Entry 6V9N (X-ray diffraction, 1.65 A resolution); this record covers chains A and B of the 3 polymer chains in the assembly.

Chain A:
Name: GTPase HRas
Source organism: Homo sapiens
Notes: engineered mutation(s): Y64A
UniProtKB: P01112 (RASH_HUMAN); residues 1-166 here = UniProt positions 1-166
Chain sequence (167 residues; numbered 0 to 166; the number before each row is that of its first residue; numbering starts at 0):
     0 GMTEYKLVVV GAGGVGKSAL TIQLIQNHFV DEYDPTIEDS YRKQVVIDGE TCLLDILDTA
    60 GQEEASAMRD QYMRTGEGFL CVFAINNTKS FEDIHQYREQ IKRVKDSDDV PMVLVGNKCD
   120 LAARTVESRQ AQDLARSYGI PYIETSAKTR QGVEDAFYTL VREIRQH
Not modelled in the structure: 0
Construct notes: expression tag (0); conflict Ala-64 (Tyr in P01112)
Modified / non-standard residues: Cys-51 (S-hydroxycysteine; CSO)
Bound ions: Mg2+: Ser-17, Thr-35 (together with GMP-PNP)
Small-molecule neighbours: GMP-PNP (GNP; phosphoaminophosphonic acid-guanylate ester): Ala-11, Gly-12, Gly-13, Val-14, Gly-15, Lys-16, Ser-17, Ala-18, Phe-28, Val-29, Asp-30, Glu-31, Tyr-32, Asp-33, Pro-34, Thr-35, Thr-58, Ala-59, Gly-60, Gln-61, Asn-116, Lys-117, Asp-119, Leu-120, Ser-145, Ala-146, Lys-147
UniProt features mapped onto this chain:
  - region: His-166 (Hypervariable region)
  - motif: Tyr-32 to Tyr-40 (Effector region)
  - binding site (GTP): Gly-13 to Ala-18, Val-29 to Thr-35, Ala-59, Gly-60, Asn-116 to Asp-119, Ser-145 to Lys-147
  - modified residue: Met-1 (N-acetylmethionine), Thr-2 (N-acetylthreonine), Cys-118 (S-nitrosocysteine)
  - glycosylation: Thr-35 (Microbial infection: O-linked (Glc) threonine)
  - natural variant: Gly-12 (G12A: In CSTLO; G12C: In CSTLO; G12D: In CSTLO; G12E: In CSTLO; G12S: In CSTLO and CMEMS; G12V: In CSTLO, bladder carcinoma and CMEMS), Gly-13 (G13C: In CSTLO; G13D: In CSTLO; G13R: In SFM), Gln-22 (Q22K: In CMEMS), Glu-37 (E37EE: In CSTLO), Thr-58 (T58I: In CSTLO), Gln-61 (Q61K: In NMTC2; Q61L: In melanoma), Glu-63 (E63K: In CMEMS), Ser-89 (S89C: Found in a patient with severe fetal hydrops and pleural effusion; uncertain significance), Lys-117 (K117R: In CSTLO), Ala-146 (A146T: In CSTLO; A146V: In CSTLO)
  - mutagenesis: Ser-17 (S17N: Dominant negative. Prevents PLCE1 EGF-induced recruitment to plasma membrane. No effect on subcellular location of isoform 2), Asn-26 (N26G: Loss of interaction with PLCE1; when associated with V-12), Val-29 (V29A: No effect on interaction with PLCE1; when associated with V-12), Tyr-32 (Y32F: Loss of interaction and recruitment to plasma membrane of PLCE1; when associated with V-12), Pro-34 (P34G: No effect on interaction with PLCE1; when associated with V-12), Thr-35 (T35S: Loss of interaction with PLCE1; when associated with V-12), Glu-37 (E37G: No effect on interaction with PLCE1; when associated with V-12), Asp-38 (D38N: No effect on interaction with PLCE1; when associated with V-12), Ser-39 (S39C: No effect on interaction with PLCE1; when associated with V-12), Ala-59 (A59T: Loss of GTPase activity and creation of an autophosphorylation site), Gln-61 (Q61I: Moderately increased transformation of cultured cell lines; Q61R: Promotes interaction with SHOC2 and PP1C; Q61V: Strongly increased transformation of cultured cell lines), Ala-83 (A83T: GTP-binding activity reduced by factor of 30), 4 further mutagenesis entries in UniProt

Chain B:
Name: Son of sevenless homolog 1
Source organism: Homo sapiens
UniProtKB: Q07889 (SOS1_HUMAN); residues 566-1046 here = UniProt positions 566-1046
Chain sequence (482 residues; each row starts with the number of its first residue):
   565 GQMRLPSADV YRFAEPDSEE NIIFEENMQP KAGIPIIKAG TVIKLIERLT YHMYADPNFV
   625 RTFLTTYRSF CKPQELLSLI IERFEIPEPE PTEADRIAIE NGDQPLSAEL KRFRKEYIQP
   685 VQLRVLNVCR HWVEHHFYDF ERDAYLLQRM EEFIGTVRGK AMKKWVESIT KIIQRKKIAR
   745 DNGPGHNITF QSSPPTVEWH ISRPGHIETF DLLTLHPIEI ARQLTLLESD LYRAVQPSEL
   805 VGSVWTKEDK EINSPNLLKM IRHTTNLTLW FEKCIVETEN LEERVAVVSR IIEILQVFQE
   865 LNNFNGVLEV VSAMNSSPVY RLDHTFEQIP SRQKKILEEA HELSEDHYKK YLAKLRSINP
   925 PCVPFFGIYL TNILKTEEGN PEVLKRHGKE LINFSKRRKV AEITGEIQQY QNQPYCLRVE
   985 SDIKRFFENL NPMGNSMEKE FTDYLFNKSL EIEPRNPKPL PRFPKKYSYP LKSPGVRPSN
  1045 PR
Not modelled in the structure: 591-596, 744-750
Construct notes: expression tag (565)
Small-molecule neighbours: 4-phenoxybenzene-1-sulfonamide (QTD): Val-852, Met-878, Asn-879, Val-883, Tyr-884, Leu-886, Thr-889, Phe-890, Leu-901, Glu-902, His-905

Chain A / chain B interface:
Contacting residue pairs (63):
  Met-1(A) with Arg-920(B)
  Gln-22(A) with Thr-753(B)
  Ile-24(A) with Asn-976(B)
  Gln-25(A) with Ile-752(B); Asn-976(B)
  Asn-26(A) with Asn-751(B); Ile-752(B); Thr-753(B), hydrogen bond (backbone-backbone); Phe-754(B); Pro-978(B)
  His-27(A) with Asn-751(B), hydrogen bond (side chain-backbone)
  Glu-31(A) with Arg-739(B)
  Asp-33(A) with Arg-694(B), hydrogen bond (backbone-side chain); Ser-732(B); Ile-736(B); Arg-739(B), salt bridge
  Pro-34(A) with Arg-694(B); Lys-728(B); Trp-729(B), hydrogen bond (backbone-side chain); Ser-732(B)
  Thr-35(A) with Trp-729(B), hydrogen bond (backbone-side chain)
  Ile-36(A) with Leu-687(B); Leu-690(B); Asn-691(B); Trp-729(B)
  Glu-37(A) with Asn-691(B), hydrogen bond (backbone-side chain); His-695(B)
  Asp-38(A) with Arg-694(B), salt bridge; His-695(B), salt bridge
  Ser-39(A) with Pro-621(B); Asn-622(B), hydrogen bond
  Arg-41(A) with Gln-973(B)
  Lys-42(A) with Gln-973(B)
  Gln-43(A) with Leu-919(B), hydrogen bond (side chain-backbone); Arg-920(B); Ser-921(B); Ile-922(B), hydrogen bond (side chain-backbone); Pro-924(B); Gln-973(B), hydrogen bond (backbone-side chain); Tyr-974(B), hydrogen bond
  Val-44(A) with Asn-923(B)
  Val-45(A) with Ser-921(B); Ile-922(B); Asn-923(B), hydrogen bond (backbone-side chain)
  Thr-50(A) with Arg-920(B); Ser-921(B), hydrogen bond (side chain-backbone)
  Leu-56(A) with Pro-621(B), hydrophobic
  Gln-61(A) with Lys-728(B), hydrogen bond; Trp-729(B)
  Glu-63(A) with Ala-725(B); Lys-728(B), salt bridge; Trp-729(B)
  Ala-64(A) with Trp-729(B)
  Ala-66(A) with Lys-679(B)
  Met-67(A) with Pro-684(B), hydrophobic; Leu-687(B), hydrophobic; Arg-688(B)
  Gln-70(A) with Met-617(B); Ala-619(B), hydrogen bond (side chain-backbone); Arg-688(B)
  Thr-148(A) with Gln-755(B)
  Arg-149(A) with Thr-753(B); Gln-755(B)
Interface residues without a listed pair, chain A (33 interface residues in all): Phe-28, Thr-74, Lys-147, Gln-150
Interface residues without a listed pair, chain B (37 interface residues in all): Gly-597, Tyr-618, Glu-698, Gln-977

Overview:
Chain A and chain B form an interface of 33 and 37 residues respectively, with 15 hydrogen bonds and 4 salt
bridges. Among the polar pairs are Asp-33(A)/Arg-739(B), Asp-38(A)/Arg-694(B) and Asp-38(A)/His-695(B). Bound
to chain A: GMP-PNP. Ligands of chain B: 4-phenoxybenzene-1-sulfonamide.
Chain A is GTPase HRas and chain B is Son of sevenless homolog 1, both from Homo sapiens; the structure,
Expanding the Chemical Landscape of SOS1 Activators Using Fragment Based Methods, was determined by X-ray
diffraction, deposited together with 6V94, 6V9F, 6V9J, 6V9L and 6V9M.
